9HFX - chain A; structure by X-ray diffraction, 1.96 A resolution.

== Chain A ==
Name: 3C-like proteinase nsp5
Organism: Severe acute respiratory syndrome coronavirus 2
Notes: EC 3.4.22.69; fragment: none
UniProt: P0DTD1 (R1AB_SARS2); residues 1-306 here correspond to UniProt positions 3264-3569 (UniProt number = residue number + 3263)
Sequence (306 residues; each row starts with the number of its first residue):
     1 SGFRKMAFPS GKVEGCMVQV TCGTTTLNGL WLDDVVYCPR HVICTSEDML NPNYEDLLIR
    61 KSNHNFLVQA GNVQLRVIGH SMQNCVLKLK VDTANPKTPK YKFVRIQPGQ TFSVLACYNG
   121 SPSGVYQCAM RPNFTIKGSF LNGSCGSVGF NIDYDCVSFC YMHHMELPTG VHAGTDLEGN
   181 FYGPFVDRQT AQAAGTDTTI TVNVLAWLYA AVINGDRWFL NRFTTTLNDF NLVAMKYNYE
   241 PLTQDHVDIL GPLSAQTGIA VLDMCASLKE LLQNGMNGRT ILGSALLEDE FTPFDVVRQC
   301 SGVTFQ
Not modelled in the structure: 305-306
Glycans and other covalent adducts: compound A1IUN linked to C145
Small-molecule neighbours: A1IUN ((1S,2S,3S,6R,7R)-N-[(2S)-1-azanylidene-3-[(3S)-2-oxidanylidenepyrrolidin-3-yl]propan-2-yl]-4-[(2S)-2-[[2-chloranyl-2,2-bis(fluoranyl)ethanoyl]amino]-3,3-dimethyl-butanoyl]-4-azatricyclo[5.2.1.02,6]decane-3-carboxamide): H41, M49, Y54, F140, L141, N142, G143, S144, H163, H164, M165, E166, L167, P168, H172, D187, R188, Q189, T190, Q192

== Overview ==
Covalently linked compound A1IUN: at C145.
Chain A is 3C-like proteinase nsp5 (Severe acute respiratory syndrome coronavirus 2); the structure, Crystal
structure of SARS CoV-2 3CLpro (Mpro) with ALG-097558, was determined by X-ray diffraction (same publication
as 9HFY).
